Entry 6MBQ (X-ray diffraction, 1.35 A resolution); this record covers chain A.

Chain A:
Molecule: GTPase KRas
Source organism: Homo sapiens
UniProt: P01116 (RASK_HUMAN), isoform P01116-2; numbering as in UniProt (aligned over 2-166)
Chain sequence (167 residues; numbered 0 to 166; the number before each row is that of its first residue; numbering starts at 0):
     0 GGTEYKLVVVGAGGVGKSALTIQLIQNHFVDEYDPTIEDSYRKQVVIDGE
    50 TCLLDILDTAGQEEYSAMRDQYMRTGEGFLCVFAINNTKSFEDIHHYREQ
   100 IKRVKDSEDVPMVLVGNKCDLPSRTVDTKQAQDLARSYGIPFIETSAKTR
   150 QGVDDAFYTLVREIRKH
Sequence notes: expression tag (0-1)
Ion coordination: Na+: Gln-22, Leu-23, Asn-26 (together with 1,2-ethanediol)
Ligand contacts: GMP-PNP (GNP; phosphoaminophosphonic acid-guanylate ester): Ala-11, Gly-12, Gly-13, Val-14, Gly-15, Lys-16, Ser-17, Ala-18, Phe-28, Val-29, Asp-30, Glu-31, Tyr-32, Pro-34, Ala-59, Gly-60, Asn-116, Lys-117, Asp-119, Leu-120, Ser-145, Ala-146, Lys-147
Swiss-Prot annotation at these positions:
  - motif: Tyr-32 to Tyr-40 (Effector region)
  - binding site (GTP): Gly-10 to Ala-18, Val-29 to Thr-35, Ala-59, Gly-60, Asn-116 to Asp-119
  - modified residue: Thr-2 (N-acetylthreonine), Lys-104 (N6-acetyllysine)
  - glycosylation: Thr-35 (Microbial infection: O-linked (Glc) threonine)
  - natural variant: Lys-5 (K5E: In NS3; K5N: In GASC), Gly-10 (G10GG: In AML), Gly-12 (G12A: In colorectal cancer samples; G12C: In lung carcinoma; G12D: In GASC, JMML and SFM; G12R: In lung cancer and bladder cancer; G12S: In GASC and JMML; G12V: In GASC), Gly-13 (G13D: In GASC, JMML and OES; G13R: In pylocytic astrocytoma), Val-14 (V14I: In NS3), Leu-19 (L19F: In OES), Gln-22 (Q22E: In CFC2; Q22R: In NS3), Pro-34 (P34L: In NS3; P34Q: In NS3; P34R: In CFC2), Ile-36 (I36M: In NS3), Thr-58 (T58I: In NS3), Ala-59 (A59T: In GASC), Gly-60 (G60R: In CFC2; G60S: In NS3), 8 further natural variant entries in UniProt
  - mutagenesis: Asp-38 (D38A: Decreased interaction with MAPKAP1/SIN1), Tyr-40 (Y40A: Decreased interaction with MAPKAP1/SIN1), Gln-61 (Q61L: Promotes GTP binding)
What the authors report for this chain:
  - conformationally variable residues (side-chain flip): Thr-35, Glu-37, Ala-59, Gly-60, Gln-61

Summary:
Ligands of chain A: GMP-PNP. Gln-22, Leu-23 and Asn-26 coordinate Na+. From UniProt: 22 GTP-binding residues
and 3 mutagenesis sites. From the paper: conformational variability at Thr-35, Glu-37 and Ala-59 among others.
Chain A is GTPase KRas (Homo sapiens); the structure, Crystal structure of Mg-free wild-type KRAS (2-166)
bound to GMPPNP in the state 1 conformation, was determined by X-ray diffraction, deposited together with
6M9W, 6MBT, 6MBU and 6P0Z.
